4LK0 - chains C and F of the 7 polymer chains in the assembly; structure by X-ray diffraction, 3.91 A resolution.

[Chain C]
Name: DNA-directed RNA polymerase subunit beta
From: Escherichia coli
Notes: EC 2.7.7.6
UniProt: C9QV90 (C9QV90_ECOD1); residues 1-1342 here = UniProt positions 1-1342
Amino-acid sequence (1342 residues; each row starts with the number of its first residue):
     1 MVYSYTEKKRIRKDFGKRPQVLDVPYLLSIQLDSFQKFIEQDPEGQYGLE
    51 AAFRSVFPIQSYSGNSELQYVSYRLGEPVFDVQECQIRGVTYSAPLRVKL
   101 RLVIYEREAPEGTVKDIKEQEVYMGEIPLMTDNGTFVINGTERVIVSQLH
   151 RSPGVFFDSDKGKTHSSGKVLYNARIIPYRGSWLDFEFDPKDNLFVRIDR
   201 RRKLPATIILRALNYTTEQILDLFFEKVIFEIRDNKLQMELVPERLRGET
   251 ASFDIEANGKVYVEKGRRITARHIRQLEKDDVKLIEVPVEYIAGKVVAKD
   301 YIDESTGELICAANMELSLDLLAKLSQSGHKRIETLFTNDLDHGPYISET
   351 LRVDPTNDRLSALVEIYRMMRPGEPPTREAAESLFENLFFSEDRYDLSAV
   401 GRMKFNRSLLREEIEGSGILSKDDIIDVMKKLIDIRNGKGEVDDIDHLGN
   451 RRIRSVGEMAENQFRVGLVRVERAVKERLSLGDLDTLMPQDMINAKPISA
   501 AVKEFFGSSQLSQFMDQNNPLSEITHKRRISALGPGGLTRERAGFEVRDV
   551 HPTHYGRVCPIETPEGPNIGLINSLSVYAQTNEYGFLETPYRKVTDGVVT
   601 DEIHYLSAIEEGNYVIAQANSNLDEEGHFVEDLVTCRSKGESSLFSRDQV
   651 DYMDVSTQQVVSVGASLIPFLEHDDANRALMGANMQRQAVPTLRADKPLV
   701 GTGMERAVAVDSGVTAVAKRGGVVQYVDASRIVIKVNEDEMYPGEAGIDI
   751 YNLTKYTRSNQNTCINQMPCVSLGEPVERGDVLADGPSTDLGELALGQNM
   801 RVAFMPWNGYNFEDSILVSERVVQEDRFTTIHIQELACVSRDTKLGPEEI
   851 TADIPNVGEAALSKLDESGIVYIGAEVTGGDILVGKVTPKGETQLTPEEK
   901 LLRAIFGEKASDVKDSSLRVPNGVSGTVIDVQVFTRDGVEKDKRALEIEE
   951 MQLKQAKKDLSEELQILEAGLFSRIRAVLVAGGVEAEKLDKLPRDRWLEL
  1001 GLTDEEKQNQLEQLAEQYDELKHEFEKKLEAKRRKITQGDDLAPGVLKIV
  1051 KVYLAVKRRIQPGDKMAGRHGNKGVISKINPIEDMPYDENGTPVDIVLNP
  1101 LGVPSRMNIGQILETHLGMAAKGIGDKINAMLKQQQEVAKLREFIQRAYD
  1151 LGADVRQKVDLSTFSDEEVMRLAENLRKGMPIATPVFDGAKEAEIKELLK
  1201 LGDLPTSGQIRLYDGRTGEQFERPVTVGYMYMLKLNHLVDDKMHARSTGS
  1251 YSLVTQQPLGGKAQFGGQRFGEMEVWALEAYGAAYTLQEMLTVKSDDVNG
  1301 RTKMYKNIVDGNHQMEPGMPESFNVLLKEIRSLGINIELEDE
Not modelled in the structure: 1-2

[Chain F]
Name: RNA polymerase sigma factor RpoD
From: Escherichia coli
UniProt: P00579 (RPOD_ECOLI); residue numbers follow UniProt; this construct covers 92-613
Amino-acid sequence (522 residues; row label = number of the first residue in the row):
    92 GRTTDPVRMYMREMGTVELLTREGEIDIAKRIEDGINQVQCSVAEYPEAI
   142 TYLLEQYDRVEAEEARLSDLITGFVDPNAEEDLAPTATHVGSELSQEDLD
   192 DDEDEDEEDGDDDSADDDNSIDPELAREKFAELRAQYVVTRDTIKAKGRS
   242 HATAQEEILKLSEVFKQFRLVPKQFDYLVNSMRVMMDRVRTQERLIMKLC
   292 VEQCKMPKKNFITLFTGNETSDTWFNAAIAMNKPWSEKLHDVSEEVHRAL
   342 QKLQQIEEETGLTIEQVKDINRRMSIGEAKARRAKKEMVEANLRLVISIA
   392 KKYTNRGLQFLDLIQEGNIGLMKAVDKFEYRRGYKFSTYATWWIRQAITR
   442 SIADQARTIRIPVHMIETINKLNRISRQMLQEMGREPTPEELAERMLMPE
   492 DKIRKVLKIAKEPISMETPIGDDEDSHLGDFIEDTTLELPLDSATTESLR
   542 AATHDVLAGLTAREAKVLRMRFGIDMNTDYTLEEVGKQFDVTRERIRQIE
   592 AKALRKLRHPSRSEVLRSFLDD
Not modelled in the structure: 168-212, 237-242, 613
Swiss-Prot annotation at these positions:
  - DNA-binding region: L573 to A592 (H-T-H motif)
  - region: R584 to R599 (Interaction with anti-sigma factors)
  - motif: D403 to Q406 (Interaction with polymerase core subunit RpoC)
  - site: R562 (Interaction with anti-sigma factors)

[Chain C / chain F interface]
Pairs across the interface (53; chain C residue first):
  V122(C) - Q472(F)
  Y123(C) - Q472(F)
  Y123(C) - G475(F)
  Q490(C) - Q472(F)  hydrogen bond (backbone-side chain)
  Q490(C) - E473(F)
  I493(C) - Q472(F)  hydrogen bond (backbone-side chain)
  N494(C) - R468(F)
  N494(C) - L471(F)
  A495(C) - L471(F)  hydrophobic
  D842(C) - K499(F)
  N856(C) - D612(F)  hydrogen bond (side chain-backbone)
  P897(C) - G564(F)
  P897(C) - I565(F)
  E898(C) - L540(F)
  E898(C) - R541(F)  salt bridge
  E898(C) - T544(F)
  E898(C) - I565(F)
  L901(C) - L559(F)  hydrophobic
  L901(C) - F563(F)  hydrophobic
  L901(C) - I565(F)  hydrophobic
  L902(C) - L607(F)
  A904(C) - F563(F)  hydrophobic
  A904(C) - R599(F)
  I905(C) - L595(F)  hydrophobic
  I905(C) - L598(F)
  I905(C) - R599(F)  hydrogen bond (backbone-side chain)
  F906(C) - S604(F)
  F906(C) - R608(F)
  F906(C) - L611(F)  hydrophobic
  E908(C) - L611(F)
  P1044(C) - K502(F)
  G1045(C) - K499(F)
  T1248(C) - P531(F)
  T1248(C) - L532(F)
  S1250(C) - E524(F)  hydrogen bond
  S1250(C) - D525(F)
  Y1251(C) - E524(F)
  Y1251(C) - D525(F)  hydrogen bond (backbone-backbone)
  S1252(C) - D521(F)
  S1252(C) - I523(F)
  S1252(C) - D525(F)
  L1253(C) - I523(F)  hydrogen bond (backbone-backbone)
  L1253(C) - D525(F)
  V1254(C) - G520(F)
  Q1256(C) - D525(F)
  Q1256(C) - L528(F)
  L1259(C) - D521(F)
  L1259(C) - F522(F)
  G1261(C) - E524(F)
  T1302(C) - P531(F)
  Y1305(C) - L532(F)
  K1306(C) - S534(F)
  K1306(C) - E538(F)
Interface residues without a listed pair, chain C (36 interface residues in all): R97, G373, E899, K900, R903, D1310
Interface residues without a listed pair, chain F (37 interface residues in all): T94, Q469, A535, F610

[Summary]
36 residues of chain C face 37 of chain F across their interface, with 7 hydrogen bonds and 1 salt bridge.
Polar contacts include E898(C)-R541(F), Q490(C)-Q472(F) and I493(C)-Q472(F).
Chain C is DNA-directed RNA polymerase subunit beta and chain F is RNA polymerase sigma factor RpoD, both from
Escherichia coli; the structure, Crystal Structure Analysis of the E.coli holoenzyme/T7 Gp2 complex, was
determined by X-ray diffraction, deposited together with 4LJZ, 4LK1 and 4LLG.
